PDB entry 7QOL | electron microscopy, 3.33 A resolution | chains A and M of the 30 polymer chains in the assembly

[Chain A]
Protein: Portal protein gp20
Organism: Bacteroides phage crAss001
UniProtKB: A0A385DT68 (A0A385DT68_9CAUD); residue numbers follow UniProt; this construct covers 1-806
Sequence (806 residues; each row starts with the number of its first residue):
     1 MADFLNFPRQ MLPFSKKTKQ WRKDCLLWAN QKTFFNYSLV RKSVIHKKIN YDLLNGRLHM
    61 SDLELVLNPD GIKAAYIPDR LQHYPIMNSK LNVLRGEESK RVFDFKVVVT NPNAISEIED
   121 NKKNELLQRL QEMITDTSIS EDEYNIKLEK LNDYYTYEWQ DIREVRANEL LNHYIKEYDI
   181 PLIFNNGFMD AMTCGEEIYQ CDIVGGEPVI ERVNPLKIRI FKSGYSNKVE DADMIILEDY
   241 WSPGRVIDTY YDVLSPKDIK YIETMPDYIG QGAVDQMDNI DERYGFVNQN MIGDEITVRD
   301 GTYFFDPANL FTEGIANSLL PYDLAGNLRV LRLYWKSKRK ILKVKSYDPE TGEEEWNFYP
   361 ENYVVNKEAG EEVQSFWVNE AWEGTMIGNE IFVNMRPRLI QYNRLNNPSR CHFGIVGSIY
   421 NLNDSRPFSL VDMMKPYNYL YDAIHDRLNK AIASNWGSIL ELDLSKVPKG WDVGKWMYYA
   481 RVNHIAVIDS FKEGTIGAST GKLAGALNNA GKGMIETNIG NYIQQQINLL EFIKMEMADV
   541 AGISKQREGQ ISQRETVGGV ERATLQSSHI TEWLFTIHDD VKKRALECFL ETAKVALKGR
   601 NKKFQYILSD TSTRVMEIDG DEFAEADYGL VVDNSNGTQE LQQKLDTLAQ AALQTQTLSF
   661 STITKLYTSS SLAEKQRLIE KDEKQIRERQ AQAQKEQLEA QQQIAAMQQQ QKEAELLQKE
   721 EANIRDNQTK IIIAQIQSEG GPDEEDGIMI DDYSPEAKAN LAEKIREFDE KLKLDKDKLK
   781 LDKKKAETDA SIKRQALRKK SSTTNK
Not modelled in the structure: 1-5, 33-35, 68-71, 269-324, 550-563, 740-806
Disulfide bonds: Cys201-Cys588
Bound ions: Mg2+ site 1: Ala114, Glu119, Gln160; Mg2+ site 2: Tyr606 (shared with 3 residues of chain O)

[Chain M]
Protein: Cargo protein 1 gp45
Organism: Bacteroides phage crAss001
UniProtKB: A0A385DV85 (A0A385DV85_9CAUD); numbering as in UniProt (aligned over 1-842)
Sequence (842 residues; each row starts with the number of its first residue):
     1 MAKKKIKRRG KMPPNIFDTG GQSWGQQSSG QFSNAFKGEN LGNSIGSIGG AVGGIAQAGI
    61 SNAQIADTSG IEAQNKAQKN MVVGASSNDD LMSEWGSWNK VKDDYSWKDV RGGSTGQRVT
   121 NTIGAAGQGA AAGASVGGPI GAIVGGVVGL GSAIGGWLGG NRKAKRKAKK LNKEAKEANE
   181 RALTSFETRA DNIDTQNDFN MLANFSAYGG PLEFGSGAIG YEFDNRYLNN QEMSAVAKQR
   241 LTSLPNSFQA LPEMNTYNAF AEGGGLSREK NYGSKKKPYP SVPSGDFAGP HRSYPIPTKA
   301 DARDALRLAG LHGNESVRRK VLAKYPSLKA FGGSLFDSVV GNNFNQSFTQ GIQGMFQQEP
   361 EQTVQAANIA KDGGDIKIKE KNKGKFTAYC GGKVTEACIR KGKNSSNPTT RKRATFAQNA
   421 RNWNAFGGWL NTQGGDFTNG VTFINEGGSH EENPYQGIQI GVDPEGAPNL VEQGEVVYDD
   481 YVFSDRMEIP DDIRKEYKLR GKTFAKAAKS AQRESEERPN DPLSTKGLQA AMERIATAQE
   541 EARQRKEAHR EGNEYPSMFA YGGDTNPYGL ALEDPMSVEE LEALMVQSGE TGEIAPEGNN
   601 GNRQTWTRYA PIIGSGLASL SDLFSKPDYD SADLISGVDL GAEAVGYAPI GNYLSYRPLD
   661 RDFYINKMNQ QAAATRRGLM NTSGGNRLNA QAGILAADYN YGQNMGNLAR QAEEYNQQLR
   721 ERVEAFNRGT NMFNTETGLK ASMFNAESRN AAKRARLGQA TTVAQLRQGI KDQDAARRSA
   781 NITNFLQGLG DMGWENEQAN WLDTLAKSGV LKMNTKGEYT GGTKKAKGGK VRTKKKKGLT
   841 YG
Not modelled in the structure: 1-424, 464-465, 553-842

[Chain A / chain M interface]
Pairs across the interface (59; chain A residue first):
  Phe14(A) - Glu514(M)
  Arg22(A) - Glu517(M)  salt bridge
  Asp202(A) - Gln433(M)
  Ile203(A) - Gln433(M)
  Gly205(A) - Gln433(M)  hydrogen bond (backbone-backbone)
  Gly205(A) - Gly434(M)
  Gly206(A) - Gln433(M)  hydrogen bond (backbone-backbone)
  Gly206(A) - Gly434(M)  hydrogen bond (backbone-backbone)
  Tyr251(A) - Gly434(M)
  Asp252(A) - Asn431(M)
  Asp252(A) - Thr432(M)  hydrogen bond (side chain-backbone)
  Asp252(A) - Gln433(M)  hydrogen bond (side chain-backbone)
  Asp252(A) - Gly434(M)  hydrogen bond (side chain-backbone)
  Val253(A) - Asn431(M)
  Val253(A) - Thr432(M)
  Arg339(A) - Glu514(M)  salt bridge
  Arg339(A) - Arg518(M)
  Arg339(A) - Asp521(M)  salt bridge
  Arg339(A) - Leu523(M)
  Arg339(A) - Ser524(M)
  Ile341(A) - Leu523(M)  hydrophobic
  Asn357(A) - Lys526(M)  hydrogen bond
  Phe358(A) - Leu523(M)  hydrophobic
  Phe358(A) - Lys526(M)
  Tyr359(A) - Lys526(M)
  Pro360(A) - Glu514(M)
  Pro360(A) - Leu523(M)
  Pro360(A) - Gly527(M)
  Asn362(A) - Glu514(M)  hydrogen bond
  Tyr363(A) - Ala530(M)  hydrophobic
  Val364(A) - Lys498(M)
  Val364(A) - Arg534(M)
  Glu380(A) - Arg518(M)  salt bridge
  Glu380(A) - Asp521(M)
  Trp382(A) - Arg518(M)
  Glu383(A) - Gln433(M)  hydrogen bond
  Asn394(A) - Thr432(M)
  Arg396(A) - Leu430(M)
  Arg396(A) - Thr432(M)  hydrogen bond
  Arg396(A) - Gln433(M)
  Pro397(A) - Glu517(M)
  Pro397(A) - Arg518(M)
  Arg398(A) - Gln433(M)
  Leu399(A) - Thr432(M)
  Leu399(A) - Gln433(M)
  Leu399(A) - Phe437(M)  hydrophobic
  Leu399(A) - Asn520(M)  hydrogen bond (backbone-side chain)
  Asn403(A) - Pro522(M)
  Val595(A) - Asn520(M)
  Lys598(A) - Phe437(M)
  Lys598(A) - Asn520(M)
  Gly599(A) - Gly435(M)
  Gly599(A) - Asp436(M)  hydrogen bond (backbone-backbone)
  Gly599(A) - Phe437(M)
  Arg600(A) - Trp429(M)
  Arg600(A) - Asp436(M)
  Glu622(A) - Asn520(M)
  Glu622(A) - Pro522(M)
  Phe623(A) - Pro522(M)  hydrophobic
Interface residues without a listed pair, chain A (37 interface residues in all): Val204, Thr249, Gln401, Pro408

[Summary]
37 residues of chain A and 22 residues of chain M are in contact, with 12 hydrogen bonds and 4 salt bridges.
Among the polar pairs are Arg22(A)-Glu517(M), Arg339(A)-Glu514(M) and Arg339(A)-Asp521(M). Ala114(A),
Glu119(A) and Gln160(A) form the Mg2+ site 1.
Chain A is Portal protein gp20 and chain M is Cargo protein 1 gp45, both from Bacteroides phage crAss001; the
structure, Tail assembly of the phicrAss001 virion with C6 symmetry imposed, was determined by electron
microscopy, deposited together with 7QOG, 7QOH, 7QOI, 7QOJ and 7QOK.
